3PFV - chains A and C; structure by X-ray diffraction, 2.27 A resolution.

# Chain A
Name: E3 ubiquitin-protein ligase CBL-B
From: Homo sapiens
Notes: EC 6.3.2.-; fragment: N-terminal TKB domain
Reference sequence: Q13191 (CBLB_HUMAN); residues 38-344 here = UniProt positions 38-344
Sequence (315 residues; numbered 37 to 351; the number before each row is that of its first residue):
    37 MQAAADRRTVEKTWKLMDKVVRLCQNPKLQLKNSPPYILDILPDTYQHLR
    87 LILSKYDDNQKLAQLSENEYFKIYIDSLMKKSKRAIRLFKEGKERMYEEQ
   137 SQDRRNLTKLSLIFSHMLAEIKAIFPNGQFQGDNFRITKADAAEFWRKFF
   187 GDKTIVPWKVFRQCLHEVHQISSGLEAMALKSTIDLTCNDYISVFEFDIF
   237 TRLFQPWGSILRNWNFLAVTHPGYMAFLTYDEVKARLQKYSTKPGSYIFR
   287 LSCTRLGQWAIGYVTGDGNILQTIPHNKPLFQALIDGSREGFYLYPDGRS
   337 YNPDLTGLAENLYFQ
Disordered / not traced: 37-43, 346-351
Construct notes: initiating methionine (37); expression tag (345-351)
Bound ions: Na+: D221, T223, N225, Y227, E232
UniProt features mapped onto this chain:
  - region: L344 (Linker)
  - binding site (Ca(2+)): D221, T223, N225, Y227, E232
  - binding site (4-O-phospho-L-tyrosine): R286
  - modified residue: S282 (Phosphoserine)
  - natural variant: H257 (H257L: In ADMIO3)
  - mutagenesis: G298 (G298E: Inhibits interaction with SYK. No effect on E3 activity)

# Chain C
Name: 11-meric peptide from Epidermal growth factor receptor
Reference sequence: P00533 (EGFR_HUMAN); numbering as in UniProt (aligned over 1066-1076)
Sequence (11 residues; each row starts with the number of its first residue):
  1066 LQRYSSDPTGA
Disordered / not traced: 1076
Modified / non-standard residues: Y1069 (o-phosphotyrosine; PTR)
UniProt features mapped onto this chain:
  - modified residue: Y1069 (Phosphotyrosine), S1070 (Phosphoserine), S1071 (Phosphoserine)
  - mutagenesis: Q1067 (Q1067G: No effect on interaction with CBLC), R1068 (R1068G: Strongly decreases interaction with CBLC), Y1069 (Y1069F: Abolishes interaction with CBLC)

# Chain A / chain C interface
Pairs across the interface (27; chain A residue first):
  S70(A) with R1068(C), hydrogen bond
  P71(A) with R1068(C), hydrogen bond (backbone-side chain)
  Y266(A) with R1068(C), hydrogen bond (side chain-backbone); Y1069(C)
  R286(A) with Y1069(C)
  S288(A) with Y1069(C)
  C289(A) with Y1069(C)
  T290(A) with Y1069(C)
  R291(A) with Y1069(C)
  A296(A) with Y1069(C)
  Y299(A) with P1073(C)
  L307(A) with S1070(C)
  Q308(A) with Y1069(C); S1070(C), hydrogen bond (backbone-backbone)
  T309(A) with S1070(C), hydrogen bond (side chain-backbone); S1071(C); D1072(C), hydrogen bond (side chain-backbone)
  I310(A) with Y1069(C)
  K314(A) with D1072(C), salt bridge; T1074(C), hydrogen bond; G1075(C)
  D322(A) with T1074(C)
  G323(A) with T1074(C)
  E326(A) with T1074(C)
  F328(A) with P1073(C); T1074(C)
  Y329(A) with P1073(C)
Interface residues without a listed pair, chain A (21 interface residues in all): D267

# Summary
The interface between chain A and chain C involves 21 residues on one side and 8 on the other, with 7 hydrogen
bonds and 1 salt bridge. Among the polar pairs are K314(A)-D1072(C), S70(A)-R1068(C) and P71(A)-R1068(C).
Chain A is E3 ubiquitin-protein ligase CBL-B (Homo sapiens) and chain C is 11-meric peptide from Epidermal
growth factor receptor; the structure, Crystal structure of Cbl-b TKB domain in complex with EGFR pY1069
peptide, was determined by X-ray diffraction.
